PDB entry 7L4I | X-ray diffraction, 2.58 A resolution | chains A and B

== Chain A (and B) ==
Molecule: Protein phosphatase 1H
Source organism: Homo sapiens
Notes: EC 3.1.3.16; chain B of this document is another copy of the same molecule, construct and numbering; everything in this record applies to it too
UniProt: Q9ULR3 (PPM1H_HUMAN); the construct has insertions or renumbered stretches relative to UniProt, so the offset changes along the chain: 33-182 = UniProt 33-182; 218-222 = UniProt 183-187; 227-514 = UniProt 227-514
Amino-acid sequence (451 residues; row label = number of the first residue in the row; note: 35 numbers in that range are skipped by the numbering (no residue carries them; nothing is unmodelled there)):
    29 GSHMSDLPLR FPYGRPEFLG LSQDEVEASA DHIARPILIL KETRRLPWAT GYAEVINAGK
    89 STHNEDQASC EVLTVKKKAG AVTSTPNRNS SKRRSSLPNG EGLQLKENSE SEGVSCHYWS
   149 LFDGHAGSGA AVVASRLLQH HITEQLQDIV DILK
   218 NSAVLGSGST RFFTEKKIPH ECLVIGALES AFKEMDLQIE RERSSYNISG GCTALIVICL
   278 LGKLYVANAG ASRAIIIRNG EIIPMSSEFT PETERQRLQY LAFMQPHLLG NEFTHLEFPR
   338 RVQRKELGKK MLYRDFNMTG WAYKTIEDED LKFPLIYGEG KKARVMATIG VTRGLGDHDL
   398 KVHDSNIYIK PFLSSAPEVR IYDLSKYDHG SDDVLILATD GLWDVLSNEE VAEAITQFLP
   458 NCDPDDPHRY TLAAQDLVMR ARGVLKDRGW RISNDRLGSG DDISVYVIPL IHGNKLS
Disordered / not traced: 29-30, 105-141, 218-234, 514 (chain B: 29-34, 104-140, 218-228, 514)
Construct notes: expression tag (29-32); engineered mutation Ala56 (Cys in Q9ULR3), Ala288 (Asp in Q9ULR3); linker (223-226)
Ion coordination: Mg2+ site 1: Asp151, Asp437, Asp498; Mg2+ site 2: Asp151, Gly152
UniProt features mapped onto this chain:
  - modified residue: Thr113 (Phosphothreonine), Ser124 (Phosphoserine), Ser422 (Phosphoserine)
From the paper describing this entry:
  - self-association interface (contacts with another copy of this molecule): Thr356 to Tyr360
  - mutagenesis - K88A (20-fold): decreased catalytic activity on protein and phosphopeptide substrates
  - mutagenesis - K88A, R338A: decreased catalytic activity on pRab10
  - mutagenesis - K88A, R338A: unchanged expression
  - mutagenesis - R338A: decreased catalytic activity on pRab8a protein
  - mutagenesis - R338A: unchanged catalytic activity on pRab8a/10 peptides
  - mutagenesis - L392A, L392A/D394A/H395A/D396A (3-fold): decreased expression
  - mutagenesis - L392A: decreased catalytic activity on phosphorylated Rab10
  - mutagenesis - L392A/D394A/H395A/D396A: abolished catalytic activity on phosphorylated Rab10
  - mutagenesis - Q340L/R341P/D365L, Y374C, H400C/D401S: unchanged catalytic activity on pRab8a
  - mutagenesis - P44A/F46A/L47A: abolished expression

== Interface between chain A and chain B ==
Residue-residue contacts - 48 pairs, chain A then chain B:
  Asp176(A) - Tyr360(B)
  Ile177(A) - Tyr360(B)  hydrophobic
  Ile180(A) - Tyr360(B)
  Ile235(A) - Leu349(B)  hydrophobic
  Cys239(A) - Gly357(B)
  Cys239(A) - Trp358(B)  hydrogen bond (backbone-backbone)
  Leu240(A) - Leu349(B)  hydrophobic
  Leu240(A) - Trp358(B)
  Ile242(A) - Gly357(B)
  Gly243(A) - Gly357(B)
  Gly243(A) - Trp358(B)
  Gly243(A) - Ala359(B)
  Glu246(A) - Asn354(B)
  Glu246(A) - Met355(B)
  Glu246(A) - Thr356(B)  hydrogen bond (side chain-backbone)
  Glu246(A) - Gly357(B)  hydrogen bond (side chain-backbone)
  Ser247(A) - Ala359(B)
  Tyr317(A) - Leu318(B)
  Leu318(A) - Tyr317(B)
  Leu318(A) - Met321(B)  hydrophobic
  Met321(A) - Gln322(B)
  Gln322(A) - Met321(B)
  Glu334(A) - Lys233(B)  salt bridge
  Pro336(A) - Glu232(B)
  Pro336(A) - Lys233(B)  hydrogen bond (backbone-backbone)
  Pro336(A) - Ile235(B)  hydrophobic
  Arg337(A) - Glu232(B)
  Leu349(A) - Ile235(B)  hydrophobic
  Leu349(A) - Leu240(B)  hydrophobic
  Arg351(A) - Lys233(B)
  Asn354(A) - Ala413(B)
  Met355(A) - Glu246(B)
  Thr356(A) - Glu246(B)  hydrogen bond (backbone-side chain)
  Gly357(A) - Cys239(B)
  Gly357(A) - Ile242(B)
  Gly357(A) - Gly243(B)
  Gly357(A) - Glu246(B)  hydrogen bond (backbone-side chain)
  Trp358(A) - Ile235(B)
  Trp358(A) - Cys239(B)  hydrogen bond (backbone-backbone)
  Trp358(A) - Leu240(B)
  Trp358(A) - Gly243(B)
  Ala359(A) - Ser247(B)
  Tyr360(A) - Asp176(B)
  Tyr360(A) - Ile177(B)  hydrophobic
  Tyr360(A) - Ile180(B)
  Glu376(A) - Glu232(B)
  Glu376(A) - Lys233(B)
  Ala413(A) - Asn354(B)
Also at the interface, not in a pair above, chain A (31 interface residues in all): Ala244, Lys250, Tyr350
Also at the interface, not in a pair above, chain B (29 interface residues in all): Thr231, Lys234, Ala244, Lys250
From the paper, about this interface:
  - hot spots on chain B (mutagenesis) - G357E/A359E: abolished binding to Protein phosphatase 1H (chain B)

== In short ==
The interface between chain A and chain B involves 31 residues on one side and 29 on the other, with 7
hydrogen bonds and 1 salt bridge. Among the polar pairs are Glu334(A)-Lys233(B), Glu246(A)-Thr356(B) and
Glu246(A)-Gly357(B). From the paper: K88A and R338A of chain A reduce catalytic activity on pRab10; a
self-association interface involving Thr356(A); 9 substitutions were tested in all.
Both chains are Protein phosphatase 1H (Homo sapiens). Entry 7L4I (Crystal structure of a substrate-trapping
variant of PPM1H phosphatase) was determined by X-ray diffraction together with 7KPR, 7L4J and 7N0Z from the
same study.
